Entry 6SJL (electron microscopy, 2.60 A resolution); this record covers chains A and B of the 6 polymer chains in the assembly.

Chain A (and B):
Name: Putative type VI secretion protein
Source organism: Escherichia coli
Notes: chain B of this document is another copy of the same molecule, construct and numbering; everything in this record applies to it too
UniProtKB: A0A3W2RZ19 (A0A3W2RZ19_ECOLX); residue numbers follow UniProt; this construct covers 1-841
Amino-acid sequence (841 residues; each row starts with the number of its first residue):
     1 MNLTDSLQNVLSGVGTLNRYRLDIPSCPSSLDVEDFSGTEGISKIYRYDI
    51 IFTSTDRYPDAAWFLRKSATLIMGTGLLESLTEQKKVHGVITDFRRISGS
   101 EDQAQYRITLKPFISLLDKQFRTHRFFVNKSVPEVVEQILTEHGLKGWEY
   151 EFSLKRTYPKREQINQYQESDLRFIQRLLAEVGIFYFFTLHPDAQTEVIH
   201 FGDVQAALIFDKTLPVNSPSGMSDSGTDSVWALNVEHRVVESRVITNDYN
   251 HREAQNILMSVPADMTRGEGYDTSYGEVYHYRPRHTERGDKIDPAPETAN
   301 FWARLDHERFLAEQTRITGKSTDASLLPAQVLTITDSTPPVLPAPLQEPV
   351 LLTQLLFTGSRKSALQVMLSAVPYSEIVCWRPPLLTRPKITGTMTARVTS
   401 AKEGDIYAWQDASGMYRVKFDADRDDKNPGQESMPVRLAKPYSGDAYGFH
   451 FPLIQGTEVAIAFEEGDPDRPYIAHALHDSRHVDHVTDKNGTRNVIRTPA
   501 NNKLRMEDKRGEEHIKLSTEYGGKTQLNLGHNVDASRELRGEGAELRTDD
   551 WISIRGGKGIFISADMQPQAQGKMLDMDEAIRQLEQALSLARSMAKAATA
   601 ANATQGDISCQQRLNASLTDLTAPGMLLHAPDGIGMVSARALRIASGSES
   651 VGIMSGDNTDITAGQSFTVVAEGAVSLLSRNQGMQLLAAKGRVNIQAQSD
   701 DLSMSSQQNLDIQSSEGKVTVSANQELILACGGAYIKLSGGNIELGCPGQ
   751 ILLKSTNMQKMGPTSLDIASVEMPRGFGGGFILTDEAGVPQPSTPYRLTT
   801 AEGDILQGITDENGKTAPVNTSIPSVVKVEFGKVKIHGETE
Not modelled in the structure: 1-490, 758-777, 835-841

Interface between chain A and chain B:
Residue-residue contacts (463; chain A residue first):
  N494(A) with T498(B)
  M506(A) with T498(B); N502(B); K503(B); L504(B)
  E507(A) with N502(B)
  D508(A) with T498(B), hydrogen bond; A500(B); N502(B)
  R510(A) with P499(B), hydrogen bond (side chain-backbone); A500(B)
  G511(A) with Y521(B)
  E513(A) with A500(B); N502(B); T519(B); Y521(B)
  H514(A) with N502(B); T519(B)
  I515(A) with S518(B)
  L527(A) with L527(B), hydrophobic; L546(B), hydrophobic
  L529(A) with L517(B); T519(B); T525(B); L527(B); L546(B), hydrophobic
  G530(A) with T519(B); Y521(B); T525(B)
  H531(A) with Y521(B), hydrogen bond
  E542(A) with Y521(B), hydrogen bond; D550(B); W551(B), hydrogen bond (backbone-backbone)
  G543(A) with T525(B); T548(B); D550(B); W551(B)
  A544(A) with T525(B); L546(B), hydrophobic; W551(B), hydrogen bond (backbone-backbone); I552(B); S553(B), hydrogen bond (backbone-backbone)
  E545(A) with S553(B)
  L546(A) with S553(B), hydrogen bond (backbone-backbone); I554(B); R555(B), hydrogen bond (backbone-backbone)
  R547(A) with R555(B)
  T548(A) with R555(B), hydrogen bond (backbone-backbone); G556(B); G557(B), hydrogen bond (backbone-backbone)
  D549(A) with G557(B); K558(B), hydrogen bond (backbone-backbone)
  D550(A) with G556(B); G557(B), hydrogen bond (backbone-backbone); K558(B), salt bridge
  W551(A) with K558(B), hydrogen bond (side chain-backbone); G559(B); M574(B); L575(B); L621(B), hydrogen bond (side chain-backbone)
  I552(A) with I554(B), hydrophobic; R555(B); G556(B); G559(B), hydrogen bond (backbone-backbone); I560(B); F561(B), hydrogen bond (backbone-backbone)
  S553(A) with F561(B); M574(B), hydrogen bond (side chain-backbone)
  I554(A) with I554(B), hydrophobic; F561(B), hydrogen bond (backbone-backbone); I562(B); S563(B), hydrogen bond (backbone-backbone)
  R555(A) with F561(B); S563(B); D565(B), hydrogen bond (side chain-backbone); Q567(B); M574(B), hydrogen bond (side chain-backbone); D576(B), hydrogen bond (side chain-backbone)
  G556(A) with S563(B), hydrogen bond (backbone-backbone); A564(B)
  G557(A) with A564(B); M566(B)
  I560(A) with I562(B), hydrophobic; S563(B)
  M566(A) with D549(B)
  Q567(A) with R540(B), hydrogen bond; R547(B), hydrogen bond (backbone-side chain); D549(B)
  P568(A) with R547(B); D549(B)
  Q569(A) with G523(B), hydrogen bond (side chain-backbone); K524(B), hydrogen bond; R547(B); D549(B)
  A570(A) with Q526(B); R540(B), hydrogen bond (backbone-side chain); R547(B)
  G572(A) with R540(B), hydrogen bond (backbone-side chain)
  K573(A) with L539(B); R540(B)
  M574(A) with N532(B), hydrogen bond; R540(B), hydrogen bond (backbone-backbone); G541(B); E542(B); A544(B); E545(B)
  Q583(A) with V637(B); S638(B), hydrogen bond (side chain-backbone); A639(B)
  L584(A) with V637(B), hydrophobic
  L590(A) with T662(B)
  M594(A) with T662(B); A663(B)
  A601(A) with L687(B)
  A603(A) with L687(B), hydrophobic
  T604(A) with Q685(B), hydrogen bond
  Q605(A) with N658(B), hydrogen bond (backbone-side chain)
  G606(A) with N658(B); D660(B)
  D607(A) with D657(B); N658(B); D660(B), hydrogen bond (backbone-side chain)
  L614(A) with D632(B); G633(B); I634(B)
  S617(A) with D632(B)
  L618(A) with G633(B); G635(B)
  A623(A) with D632(B)
  P624(A) with A564(B); A630(B); P631(B); D632(B), hydrogen bond (backbone-backbone)
  G625(A) with A564(B); A630(B); D632(B); G633(B)
  M626(A) with I562(B), hydrophobic; L628(B), hydrophobic; H629(B); A630(B); G633(B), hydrogen bond (backbone-backbone); I634(B); G635(B), hydrogen bond (backbone-backbone)
  L627(A) with G635(B)
  L628(A) with L628(B), hydrophobic; G635(B), hydrogen bond (backbone-backbone); M636(B); V637(B), hydrogen bond (backbone-backbone)
  H629(A) with V637(B)
  A630(A) with V637(B), hydrogen bond (backbone-backbone); S638(B), hydrogen bond (backbone-side chain)
  P631(A) with S638(B); R640(B)
  D632(A) with S638(B); R640(B), salt bridge
  G633(A) with S638(B), hydrogen bond (backbone-side chain); R640(B); A641(B)
  I634(A) with M636(B), hydrophobic; V637(B); A641(B), hydrogen bond (backbone-backbone); L642(B); R643(B), hydrogen bond (backbone-backbone)
  G635(A) with R643(B)
  M636(A) with M636(B), hydrophobic; R643(B), hydrogen bond (backbone-backbone); I644(B); A645(B), hydrogen bond (backbone-backbone)
  V637(A) with A645(B)
  S638(A) with A645(B), hydrogen bond (backbone-backbone); S646(B); G647(B), hydrogen bond (backbone-backbone)
  A639(A) with G647(B); S648(B), hydrogen bond (backbone-backbone); E649(B), hydrogen bond (backbone-backbone)
  R640(A) with R613(B); S646(B), hydrogen bond (backbone-side chain); E649(B), salt bridge
  A641(A) with C610(B), hydrophobic; Q611(B); L614(B); S646(B); E649(B), hydrogen bond (backbone-side chain); S650(B)
  L642(A) with Q611(B), hydrogen bond (backbone-side chain); I644(B), hydrophobic; A645(B); S646(B); S650(B), hydrogen bond (backbone-backbone); V651(B); G652(B), hydrogen bond (backbone-backbone)
  R643(A) with L584(B), hydrogen bond (side chain-backbone); A587(B); L588(B); Q611(B), hydrogen bond (side chain-backbone); L614(B); N615(B); G652(B)
  I644(A) with I644(B), hydrophobic; G652(B), hydrogen bond (backbone-backbone); I653(B); M654(B), hydrogen bond (backbone-backbone)
  A645(A) with A587(B), hydrophobic; M654(B)
  S646(A) with M654(B), hydrogen bond (backbone-backbone); S655(B); G656(B), hydrogen bond (backbone-backbone)
  G647(A) with Q583(B); Q586(B); G656(B)
  S648(A) with D657(B)
  E649(A) with S655(B), hydrogen bond (backbone-side chain); G656(B), hydrogen bond (backbone-backbone); D657(B), hydrogen bond (backbone-backbone)
  S650(A) with S655(B); D657(B); N658(B), hydrogen bond (side chain-backbone); D660(B)
  V651(A) with I653(B), hydrophobic; M654(B); S655(B), hydrogen bond (backbone-side chain); N658(B), hydrogen bond (backbone-backbone); T659(B); D660(B), hydrogen bond (backbone-backbone)
  G652(A) with D660(B)
  I653(A) with D660(B), hydrogen bond (backbone-backbone); I661(B); T662(B), hydrogen bond (backbone-backbone)
  M654(A) with T662(B)
  S655(A) with T662(B), hydrogen bond (backbone-backbone); A663(B); G664(B), hydrogen bond (backbone-backbone)
  G656(A) with G664(B); Q665(B)
  D657(A) with A663(B); G664(B), hydrogen bond (backbone-backbone); Q665(B), hydrogen bond (backbone-backbone)
  N658(A) with Q665(B); S666(B), hydrogen bond (side chain-backbone)
  T659(A) with I661(B); A663(B); S666(B), hydrogen bond (backbone-backbone); F667(B); T668(B), hydrogen bond (backbone-backbone)
  D660(A) with T668(B), hydrogen bond
  I661(A) with F667(B), hydrophobic; T668(B), hydrogen bond (backbone-backbone); V669(B); V670(B), hydrogen bond (backbone-backbone)
  T662(A) with V670(B)
  A663(A) with V670(B), hydrogen bond (backbone-backbone); A671(B); E672(B), hydrogen bond (backbone-backbone)
  G664(A) with E672(B)
  Q665(A) with A671(B); E672(B), hydrogen bond (backbone-backbone); G673(B), hydrogen bond (backbone-backbone)
  S666(A) with T604(B); A671(B); A674(B), hydrogen bond (side chain-backbone)
  F667(A) with V669(B), hydrophobic; A671(B); A674(B), hydrogen bond (backbone-backbone); V675(B); S676(B), hydrogen bond (backbone-backbone); L677(B), hydrophobic
  T668(A) with T604(B); S676(B)
  V669(A) with S676(B), hydrogen bond (backbone-backbone); L677(B); L678(B), hydrogen bond (backbone-backbone)
  V670(A) with M594(B), hydrophobic; L678(B)
  A671(A) with L678(B), hydrogen bond (backbone-backbone); S679(B); R680(B), hydrogen bond (backbone-backbone)
  E672(A) with M594(B); R680(B), salt bridge; N681(B), hydrogen bond (backbone-side chain)
  G673(A) with S679(B), hydrogen bond (backbone-side chain); R680(B); N681(B), hydrogen bond (backbone-backbone); Q682(B), hydrogen bond (backbone-backbone)
  A674(A) with S679(B); Q682(B); G683(B)
  V675(A) with L677(B), hydrophobic; L678(B); S679(B); G683(B), hydrogen bond (backbone-backbone); M684(B); Q685(B), hydrogen bond (backbone-backbone)
  S676(A) with Q685(B)
  L677(A) with L677(B), hydrophobic; Q685(B), hydrogen bond (backbone-backbone); L686(B), hydrophobic; L687(B), hydrogen bond (backbone-backbone)
  L678(A) with L687(B)
  S679(A) with L687(B), hydrogen bond (backbone-backbone); A688(B); A689(B), hydrogen bond (backbone-backbone)
  R680(A) with A689(B); K690(B), hydrogen bond (backbone-backbone)
  N681(A) with K690(B); G691(B)
  Q682(A) with K690(B)
  G683(A) with A688(B); K690(B), hydrogen bond (backbone-backbone); G691(B); R692(B)
  M684(A) with L686(B), hydrophobic; L687(B); R692(B), hydrogen bond (backbone-backbone); V693(B); N694(B), hydrogen bond (backbone-backbone)
  Q685(A) with N694(B)
  L686(A) with L686(B), hydrophobic; N694(B), hydrogen bond (backbone-backbone); I695(B); Q696(B), hydrogen bond (backbone-backbone)
  L687(A) with N694(B); Q696(B); Q698(B)
  A688(A) with Q696(B), hydrogen bond (backbone-backbone); A697(B); Q698(B), hydrogen bond (backbone-backbone)
  A689(A) with Q698(B); S699(B)
  G691(A) with D700(B)
  R692(A) with D700(B); D701(B); S703(B)
  V693(A) with Q696(B); A697(B), hydrophobic; D701(B), hydrogen bond (backbone-backbone); L702(B); S703(B), hydrogen bond (backbone-backbone)
  N694(A) with S703(B)
  I695(A) with I695(B), hydrophobic; S703(B), hydrogen bond (backbone-backbone); M704(B); S705(B), hydrogen bond (backbone-backbone)
  Q696(A) with S705(B)
  A697(A) with S705(B), hydrogen bond (backbone-backbone); S706(B); Q707(B), hydrogen bond (backbone-backbone)
  Q698(A) with A601(B), hydrogen bond (side chain-backbone); Q707(B)
  S699(A) with Q707(B)
  D700(A) with S706(B), hydrogen bond (backbone-side chain); Q707(B), hydrogen bond (backbone-backbone); Q708(B), hydrogen bond (backbone-backbone)
  D701(A) with S706(B); Q708(B); N709(B), hydrogen bond (side chain-backbone)
  L702(A) with M704(B), hydrophobic; S705(B); S706(B), hydrogen bond (backbone-side chain); N709(B), hydrogen bond (backbone-backbone); L710(B); D711(B), hydrogen bond (backbone-backbone)
  S703(A) with D711(B), hydrogen bond
  M704(A) with I695(B), hydrophobic; M704(B), hydrophobic; D711(B), hydrogen bond (backbone-backbone); I712(B); Q713(B), hydrogen bond (backbone-backbone)
  S705(A) with Q713(B)
  S706(A) with Q713(B), hydrogen bond (backbone-backbone); S714(B); S715(B), hydrogen bond (backbone-backbone)
  Q707(A) with S714(B), hydrogen bond (backbone-side chain); S715(B); E716(B), hydrogen bond (backbone-backbone); G717(B), hydrogen bond (backbone-backbone)
  Q708(A) with S714(B), hydrogen bond (backbone-side chain); E716(B)
  N709(A) with G717(B); K718(B), hydrogen bond (side chain-backbone)
  L710(A) with I712(B), hydrophobic; Q713(B); K718(B), hydrogen bond (backbone-backbone); V719(B); T720(B), hydrogen bond (backbone-backbone)
  D711(A) with T720(B)
  I712(A) with I712(B), hydrophobic; T720(B), hydrogen bond (backbone-backbone); V721(B); S722(B), hydrogen bond (backbone-backbone)
  Q713(A) with S722(B)
  S714(A) with S722(B), hydrogen bond (backbone-backbone); A723(B); N724(B), hydrogen bond (backbone-backbone)
  S715(A) with N724(B)
  E716(A) with N724(B); Q725(B)
  G717(A) with A723(B); N724(B), hydrogen bond (backbone-backbone); Q725(B), hydrogen bond (backbone-backbone)
  K718(A) with Q725(B); E726(B), salt bridge
  V719(A) with V721(B), hydrophobic; S722(B); A723(B); E726(B), hydrogen bond (backbone-backbone); L727(B); I728(B), hydrogen bond (backbone-backbone)
  T720(A) with I728(B)
  V721(A) with I728(B), hydrogen bond (backbone-backbone); L729(B); A730(B), hydrogen bond (backbone-backbone)
  S722(A) with A730(B)
  A723(A) with A730(B), hydrogen bond (backbone-backbone); C731(B)
  N724(A) with C731(B)
  Q725(A) with C731(B)
  E726(A) with C731(B), hydrogen bond (backbone-side chain)
  L727(A) with A730(B); C731(B)
  L729(A) with L729(B), hydrophobic
  G733(A) with N757(B)
  Y735(A) with K754(B)
  I736(A) with I736(B), hydrophobic
  L738(A) with L729(B); C731(B), hydrogen bond (backbone-side chain); A734(B); Y735(B), hydrophobic; I736(B), hydrophobic
  G740(A) with C731(B); G732(B)
  G741(A) with G732(B); C747(B); P748(B); G749(B), hydrogen bond (backbone-backbone)
  N742(A) with A734(B); G749(B); Q750(B), hydrogen bond (side chain-backbone)
  I743(A) with A734(B), hydrophobic; Y735(B); L745(B), hydrophobic; G746(B); C747(B), hydrophobic; Q750(B), hydrogen bond (backbone-backbone); I751(B); L752(B), hydrogen bond (backbone-backbone)
  E744(A) with L752(B); K754(B), salt bridge
  L745(A) with L745(B), hydrophobic; L752(B), hydrogen bond (backbone-backbone); L753(B); K754(B), hydrogen bond (backbone-backbone)
  G746(A) with K754(B); N757(B)
  C747(A) with K754(B), hydrogen bond (backbone-backbone); S755(B); T756(B), hydrogen bond (backbone-backbone); N757(B), hydrogen bond (backbone-side chain)
  P748(A) with N757(B)
  G749(A) with S755(B), hydrogen bond (backbone-side chain)
  Q750(A) with S755(B)
  I751(A) with L753(B), hydrophobic; S755(B)
Other interface residues (no listed pair), chain A (182 interface residues in all): L504, E512, L517, K558, G559, I562, A580, A591, N602, K690
Other interface residues (no listed pair), chain B (190 interface residues in all): I496, E520, G543, K573, A598, Q605, G606, D620

Overview:
182 residues of chain A face 190 of chain B across their interface; the contacts include 160 hydrogen bonds
and 6 salt bridges. Polar pairs include D550(A)-K558(B), D632(A)-R640(B) and R640(A)-E649(B).
Both chains are Putative type VI secretion protein (Escherichia coli). Entry 6SJL (Structure of the Tle1
effector bound to the VgrG spike from the Type 6 secretion system) was determined by electron microscopy (same
publication as 6SK0 and 6SKI).
